7WTJ - chains L and E of the 3 polymer chains in the assembly; structure by electron microscopy, 4.20 A resolution (low resolution: residue-level contacts below are approximate; hydrogen-bond / salt-bridge calls are withheld).

Chain L:
Name: Light chain of XGv286
From: Homo sapiens
Sequence (109 residues; each row starts with the number of its first residue):
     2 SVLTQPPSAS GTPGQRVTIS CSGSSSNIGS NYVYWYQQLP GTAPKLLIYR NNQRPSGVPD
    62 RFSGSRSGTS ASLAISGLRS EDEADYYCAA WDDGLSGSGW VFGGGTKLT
Cystine bridges: Cys22-Cys89

Chain E:
Name: Spike protein S1
From: Severe acute respiratory syndrome coronavirus 2
Notes: fragment: rbd
Reference sequence: P0DTC2 (SPIKE_SARS2); numbering as in UniProt (aligned over 330-530)
Sequence (201 residues; each row starts with the number of its first residue):
   330 PNITNLCPFD EVFNATRFAS VYAWNRKRIS NCVADYSVLY NLAPFFTFKC YGVSPTKLND
   390 LCFTNVYADS FVIRGDEVRQ IAPGQTGNIA DYNYKLPDDF TGCVIAWNSN KLDSKVSGNY
   450 NYLYRLFRKS NLKPFERDIS TEIYQAGNKP CNGVAGFNCY FPLRSYSFRP TYGVGHQPYR
   510 VVVLSFELLH APATVCGPKK S
Disordered / not traced: 330-331, 529-530
Cystine bridges: Cys336-Cys361, Cys379-Cys432, Cys391-Cys525, Cys480-Cys488
Sequence notes: variant Asp339 (Gly in P0DTC2), Leu371 (Ser in P0DTC2), Pro373 (Ser in P0DTC2), Phe375 (Ser in P0DTC2), Asn417 (Lys in P0DTC2), Lys440 (Asn in P0DTC2), Ser446 (Gly in P0DTC2), Asn477 (Ser in P0DTC2), Lys478 (Thr in P0DTC2), Ala484 (Glu in P0DTC2), Arg493 (Gln in P0DTC2), Ser496 (Gly in P0DTC2), Arg498 (Gln in P0DTC2), Tyr501 (Asn in P0DTC2), His505 (Tyr in P0DTC2)
Swiss-Prot annotation at these positions:
  - region: Arg403 to Asp405 (Integrin-binding motif), Asn448 to Phe456 (Immunodominant HLA epitope recognized by the CD8+)
  - glycosylation (N-linked (GlcNAc...) asparagine): Asn331 (complex), Asn343 (complex)
  - natural variant: Asp339 (G339D: In strain: Omicron/BA.1, Omicron/BA.2 and 4 more; this construct carries the variant), Arg346 (R346K: In strain: Mu/B.1.621; R346T: In strain: Omicron/BQ.1.1, Omicron/XBB.1.5 and 1 more), Leu368 (L368I: In strain: Omicron/XBB.1.5, Omicron/EG.5.1), Leu371 (S371L: In strain: Omicron/BA.1; this construct carries the variant), Pro373 (S373P: In strain: Omicron/BA.1, Omicron/BA.2 and 7 more; this construct carries the variant), Phe375 (S375F: In strain: Omicron/BA.1, Omicron/BA.2 and 7 more; this construct carries the variant), Thr376 (T376A: In strain: Omicron/BA.2, Omicron/BA.2.12.1 and 5 more), Asp405 (D405N: In strain: Omicron/BA.2, Omicron/BA.2.12.1 and 6 more), Arg408 (R408S: In strain: Omicron/BA.2, Omicron/BA.2.12.1 and 6 more), Asn417 (K417N: In strain: Beta/B.1.351, Omicron/BA.1 and 8 more; this construct carries the variant), Lys440 (N440K: In strain: Omicron/BA.1, Omicron/BA.2 and 7 more; this construct carries the variant), Lys444 (K444T: In strain: Omicron/BQ.1.1), 16 further natural variant entries in UniProt
  - mutagenesis: Asn331 (N331Q: Reduced viral infectivity), Asn343 (N343Q: Reduced viral infectivity), Leu452 (L452R: Increased resistance to neutralizing antibodies. Decreases HLA binding to NF9 epitope. Increased binding affinity to human ACE2), Tyr453 (Y453F: Decreased HLA binding to NF9 epitope. Increased binding affinity to human ACE2), Ala475 (A475V: Increased resistance to neutralizing antibodies), Val483 (V483A: Increased resistance to neutralizing antibodies), Phe490 (F490L: Increased resistance to neutralizing antibodies and human covalescent sera neutralization), His519 (H519P: Increased resistance to human covalescent sera neutralization)

Interface between chain L and chain E:
Contacting residue pairs (9):
  Asp94(L) - Val503(E)
  Asp94(L) - Gln506(E)
  Gly95(L) - Gly502(E)
  Gly95(L) - Val503(E)
  Leu96(L) - Val503(E)
  Ser97(L) - Gly502(E)
  Ser99(L) - Pro499(E)
  Ser99(L) - Thr500(E)
  Ser99(L) - Tyr501(E)
Other interface residues (no listed pair), chain L (7 interface residues in all): Trp92, Gly98

Summary:
7 residues of chain L and 6 residues of chain E are in contact. UniProt lists 8 mutagenesis sites on chain E.
Here chain L is Light chain of XGv286 (Homo sapiens) and chain E is Spike protein S1 (Severe acute respiratory
syndrome coronavirus 2). Entry 7WTJ (SARS-CoV-2 Omicron variant spike RBD in complex with Fab XGv286) was
determined by electron microscopy (same publication as 7WTF, 7WTG and 7WTK).
